Entry 7SC5 (electron microscopy, 3.88 A resolution); this record covers chains C and D of the 6 polymer chains in the assembly.

== Chain C ==
Molecule: Envelope glycoprotein gp120
Source organism: HIV whole-genome vector AA1305#18
UniProtKB: A0A6H1VID3 (A0A6H1VID3_9PLVG); residues 31-504 here correspond to UniProt positions 30-503 (UniProt number = residue number - 1)
Amino-acid sequence (474 residues; numbered 31 to 504; the number before each row is that of its first residue):
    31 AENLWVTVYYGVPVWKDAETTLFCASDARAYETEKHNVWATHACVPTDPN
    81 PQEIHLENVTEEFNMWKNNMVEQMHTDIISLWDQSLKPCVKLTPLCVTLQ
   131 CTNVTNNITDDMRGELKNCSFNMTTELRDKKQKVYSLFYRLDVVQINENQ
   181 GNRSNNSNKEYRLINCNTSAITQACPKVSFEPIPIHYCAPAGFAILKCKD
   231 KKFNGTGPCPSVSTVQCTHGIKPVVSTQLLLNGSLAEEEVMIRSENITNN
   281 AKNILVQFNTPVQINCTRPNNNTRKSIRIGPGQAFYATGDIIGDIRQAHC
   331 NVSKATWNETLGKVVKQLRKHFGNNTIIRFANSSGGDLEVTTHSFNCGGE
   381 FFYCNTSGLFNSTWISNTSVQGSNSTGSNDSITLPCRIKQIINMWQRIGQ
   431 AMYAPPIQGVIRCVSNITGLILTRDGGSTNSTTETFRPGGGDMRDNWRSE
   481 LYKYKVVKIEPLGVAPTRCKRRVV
Unresolved in the structure: 60-62, 142-144, 177-189, 396-410
Construct notes: conflict Arg59 (Lys58 in A0A6H1VID3), Ser374 (Tyr373 in A0A6H1VID3), Cys499 (Ala498 in A0A6H1VID3)
Disulfides: Cys54-Cys74, Cys119-Cys205, Cys126-Cys196, Cys131-Cys149, Cys218-Cys247, Cys228-Cys239, Cys296-Cys330, Cys377-Cys443, Cys384-Cys416
Covalent attachments: N-acetylglucosamine (NAG) linked to Asn88, Asn133, Asn148, Asn152, Asn234, Asn301, Asn331, Asn354, Asn385, Asn391, Ser445, Asn446

== Chain D ==
Molecule: Transmembrane protein gp41
Source organism: HIV whole-genome vector AA1305#18
UniProtKB: A0A173DX29 (A0A173DX29_9PLVG); residues 512-723 here correspond to UniProt positions 509-720 (UniProt number = residue number - 3)
Amino-acid sequence (212 residues; numbered 512 to 723; the number before each row is that of its first residue):
   512 AVGIGAVFLGFLGAAGSTMGAASMTLTVQARNLLSGIVQQQSNLLRAPEA
   562 QQHLLKLTVWGIKQLQARVLAVERYLRDQQLLGIWGCSGKLICCTNVPWN
   612 SSWSNRNLSEIWDNMTWLQWEKEISNYTQLIYGLLEESQNQQEKNEQDLL
   662 ALDKWASLWNWFDISNWLWYIKIFIMIVGGLIGLRIVFTVLSIVNRVRQG
   712 YSPLSFQTHLPA
Unresolved in the structure: 512-521, 672-723
Construct notes: conflict Pro559 (Ile556 in A0A173DX29), Cys605 (Thr602 in A0A173DX29), Glu632 (Asp629 in A0A173DX29), Leu641 (Ile638 in A0A173DX29), Thr700 (Ala697 in A0A173DX29), Ile704 (Val701 in A0A173DX29), Val705 (Ile702 in A0A173DX29), Asn706 (His703 in A0A173DX29), His720 (Leu717 in A0A173DX29), Ala723 (Thr720 in A0A173DX29)
Disulfides: Cys598-Cys604
Covalent attachments: N-acetylglucosamine (NAG) linked to Asn618, Asn625, Asn637

== Chain C / chain D interface ==
Contacting residue pairs (93):
  Asn33(C) - Pro609(D)
  Leu34(C) - Pro609(D)
  Leu34(C) - Trp610(D)  hydrogen bond (backbone-backbone)
  Leu34(C) - Leu619(D)  hydrophobic
  Trp35(C) - Pro609(D)
  Trp35(C) - Trp610(D)
  Val36(C) - Cys605(D)
  Val36(C) - Thr606(D)  hydrogen bond (backbone-side chain)
  Val36(C) - Val608(D)
  Val36(C) - Pro609(D)
  Val36(C) - Trp610(D)  hydrophobic
  Thr37(C) - Ile603(D)
  Thr37(C) - Cys604(D)
  Thr37(C) - Cys605(D)
  Val38(C) - Cys598(D)  hydrophobic
  Val38(C) - Ile603(D)
  Val38(C) - Cys604(D)  hydrogen bond (backbone-backbone)
  Tyr39(C) - Leu537(D)  hydrophobic
  Tyr39(C) - Leu602(D)
  Tyr39(C) - Ile603(D)  hydrophobic
  Tyr39(C) - Trp623(D)
  Tyr39(C) - Trp628(D)  hydrophobic
  Tyr40(C) - Ala541(D)
  Tyr40(C) - Leu545(D)  hydrophobic
  Tyr40(C) - Asp589(D)
  Tyr40(C) - Gln590(D)  hydrogen bond
  Tyr40(C) - Leu602(D)  hydrogen bond (backbone-backbone)
  Gly41(C) - Ala541(D)
  Gly41(C) - Leu544(D)
  Val42(C) - Trp628(D)  hydrophobic
  Pro43(C) - Leu523(D)  hydrophobic
  Pro43(C) - Ala526(D)
  Val44(C) - Trp628(D)  hydrophobic
  Val44(C) - Leu629(D)  hydrophobic
  Trp45(C) - Leu523(D)  hydrophobic
  Trp45(C) - Ala526(D)  hydrophobic
  Trp45(C) - Leu629(D)
  Lys46(C) - Glu632(D)
  Thr51(C) - Lys574(D)
  Thr51(C) - Ala578(D)
  Cys54(C) - Trp571(D)  hydrophobic
  Thr71(C) - Leu566(D)
  Thr71(C) - Trp571(D)
  His72(C) - His564(D)  hydrogen bond (backbone-side chain)
  His72(C) - Leu566(D)
  Ala73(C) - Gln562(D)
  Cys74(C) - Gln562(D)
  Cys74(C) - Trp571(D)
  Val75(C) - Gln575(D)
  Pro76(C) - Ala558(D)
  Thr77(C) - Ala558(D)
  Ile84(C) - Phe522(D)
  Leu86(C) - Leu523(D)
  Asn88(C) - Gly527(D)
  Val89(C) - Gly527(D)
  Asp107(C) - Trp571(D)
  Gln114(C) - Val570(D)
  Lys117(C) - Leu568(D)
  Pro220(C) - Gln551(D)
  Ala221(C) - Ile548(D)
  Ala221(C) - Gln551(D)
  Ala221(C) - Gln552(D)
  Ala221(C) - Ala582(D)  hydrophobic
  Gly222(C) - Ile548(D)
  Gly222(C) - Gln551(D)
  Gly222(C) - Arg585(D)  hydrogen bond (backbone-side chain)
  Phe223(C) - Gln551(D)
  Lys488(C) - Arg585(D)
  Ile489(C) - Leu544(D)  hydrophobic
  Ile489(C) - Arg585(D)  hydrogen bond (backbone-side chain)
  Pro491(C) - Ile548(D)  hydrophobic
  Pro491(C) - Asp589(D)
  Leu492(C) - Leu593(D)  hydrophobic
  Leu492(C) - Tyr643(D)
  Val494(C) - Trp631(D)  hydrogen bond (backbone-side chain)
  Val494(C) - Ile635(D)
  Ala495(C) - Trp623(D)  hydrophobic
  Ala495(C) - Trp631(D)  hydrophobic
  Pro496(C) - Trp610(D)  hydrophobic
  Pro496(C) - Trp623(D)
  Pro496(C) - Trp631(D)
  Thr497(C) - Trp623(D)
  Cys499(C) - Cys605(D)
  Lys500(C) - Cys605(D)
  Lys500(C) - Thr606(D)
  Lys500(C) - Asn607(D)  hydrogen bond (side chain-backbone)
  Arg501(C) - Trp596(D)  hydrogen bond (side chain-backbone)
  Arg501(C) - Cys604(D)  hydrogen bond
  Arg501(C) - Cys605(D)  hydrogen bond (side chain-backbone)
  Arg501(C) - Thr606(D)
  Arg501(C) - Asn607(D)
  Val503(C) - Asn607(D)
  Val503(C) - Glu657(D)
Also at the interface, not in a pair above, chain C (54 interface residues in all): Thr50, Phe53, His85, Leu111, Glu490, Gly493, Arg498, Val504
Also at the interface, not in a pair above, chain D (58 interface residues in all): Gly524, Ala525, Ser528, Asn554, Leu555, Thr569, Leu581, Leu592, Gly597, Leu646, Glu654, Leu661

== In short ==
Chain C and chain D form an interface of 54 and 58 residues respectively, with 13 hydrogen bonds. Among the
polar pairs are Val36(C)-Thr606(D), Tyr40(C)-Gln590(D) and His72(C)-His564(D). Covalently linked
N-acetylglucosamine: at Asn88(C), Asn133(C), Asn148(C), Asn152(C), Asn234(C) and Asn301(C) and 6 more.
Here chain C is Envelope glycoprotein gp120 and chain D is Transmembrane protein gp41, both from HIV
whole-genome vector AA1305#18. Entry 7SC5 (Cytoplasmic tail deleted HIV Env trimer in nanodisc) was determined
by electron microscopy.
